PDB entry 3OAA | X-ray diffraction, 3.26 A resolution | chains B and F of the 8 polymer chains in the assembly

Chain B:
Protein: ATP synthase subunit alpha
Organism: Escherichia coli DH1
Notes: EC 3.6.3.14
Reference sequence: C9QXA2 (C9QXA2_ECOD1); residues 1-513 here = UniProt positions 1-513
Amino-acid sequence (513 residues; each row starts with the number of its first residue):
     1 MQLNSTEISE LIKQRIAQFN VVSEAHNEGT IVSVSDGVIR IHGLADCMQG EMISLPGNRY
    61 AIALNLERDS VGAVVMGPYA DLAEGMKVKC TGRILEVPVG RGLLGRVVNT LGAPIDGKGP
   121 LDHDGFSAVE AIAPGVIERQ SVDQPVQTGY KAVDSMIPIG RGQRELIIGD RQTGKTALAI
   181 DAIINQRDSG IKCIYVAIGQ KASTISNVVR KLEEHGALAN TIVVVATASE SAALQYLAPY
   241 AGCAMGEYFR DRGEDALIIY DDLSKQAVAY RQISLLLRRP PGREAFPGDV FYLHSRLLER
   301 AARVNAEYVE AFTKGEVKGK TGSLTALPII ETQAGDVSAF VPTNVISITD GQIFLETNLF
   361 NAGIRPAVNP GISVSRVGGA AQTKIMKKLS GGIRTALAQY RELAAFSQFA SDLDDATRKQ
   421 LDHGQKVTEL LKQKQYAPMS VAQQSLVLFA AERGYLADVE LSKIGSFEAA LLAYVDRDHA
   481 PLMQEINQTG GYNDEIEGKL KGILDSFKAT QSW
Not modelled in the structure: 1-25, 512-513
Bound ions: Mg2+: Thr-176 (together with AMP-PNP)
Small-molecule neighbours: AMP-PNP (ANP; phosphoaminophosphonic acid-adenylate ester): Tyr-150, Asp-170, Arg-171, Gln-172, Thr-173, Gly-174, Lys-175, Thr-176, Ala-177, Gln-200, Glu-331, Phe-360, Arg-365, Pro-366, Gln-433, Lys-434, Gln-435

Chain F:
Protein: ATP synthase subunit beta
Organism: Escherichia coli DH1
Notes: EC 3.6.3.14
Reference sequence: C9QXA4 (C9QXA4_ECOD1); residues 1-459 here correspond to UniProt positions 2-460 (UniProt number = residue number + 1)
Amino-acid sequence (459 residues; numbered 1 to 459; the number before each row is that of its first residue):
     1 ATGKIVQVIG AVVDVEFPQD AVPRVYDALE VQNGNERLVL EVQQQLGGGI VRTIAMGSSD
    61 GLRRGLDVKD LEHPIEVPVG EATLGRIMNV LGEPVDMKGE IGEEERWAIH RAAPSYEELS
   121 NSQELLETGI KVIDLMCPFA KGGKVGLFGG AGVGKTVNMM ELIRNIAIEH SGYSVFAGVG
   181 ERTREGNDFY HEMTDSNVID KVSLVYGQMN EPPGNRLRVA LTGLTMAEKF RDEGRDVLLF
   241 VDNIYRYTLA GTEVSALLGR MPSAVGYQPT LAEEMGVLQE RITSTKTGSI TSVQAVYVPA
   301 DDLTDPSPAT TFAHLDATVV LSRQIASLGI YPAVDPLDST SRQLDPLVVG QEHYDTARGV
   361 QSILQRYQEL KDIIAILGMD ELSEEDKLVV ARARKIQRFL SQPFFVAEVF TGSPGKYVSL
   421 KDTIRGFKGI MEGEYDHLPE QAFYMVGSIE EAVEKAKKL
Not modelled in the structure: 1
Construct notes: engineered mutation Glu-81 (Lys82 in C9QXA4)
Small-molecule neighbours: AMP-PNP (ANP; phosphoaminophosphonic acid-adenylate ester): Ser-341, Arg-342, Tyr-354, Arg-358

Chain B / chain F interface:
Contacting residue pairs (96):
  Gly-43(B) with Arg-64(F), hydrogen bond (backbone-side chain)
  Leu-44(B) with Arg-64(F), hydrogen bond (backbone-side chain)
  Ala-45(B) with Arg-64(F)
  Asp-46(B) with Arg-63(F), hydrogen bond (backbone-side chain)
  Cys-47(B) with Arg-63(F); Arg-64(F)
  Met-48(B) with Gly-61(F); Leu-62(F); Arg-63(F), hydrogen bond
  Gln-49(B) with Val-8(F); Ile-9(F); Gly-10(F); Ser-59(F); Asp-60(F); Gly-61(F), hydrogen bond (backbone-backbone); Leu-62(F), hydrogen bond (backbone-backbone)
  Gly-50(B) with Asp-60(F)
  Asn-65(B) with Val-8(F); Ile-9(F)
  Leu-66(B) with Gln-7(F); Val-8(F), hydrogen bond (backbone-backbone); Ile-9(F); Leu-62(F); Arg-64(F)
  Glu-67(B) with Gln-7(F); Arg-64(F), hydrogen bond (backbone-side chain)
  Arg-68(B) with Val-6(F); Gln-7(F)
  Asp-69(B) with Arg-64(F)
  Val-71(B) with Arg-64(F)
  Ile-132(B) with Asn-210(F); Glu-211(F)
  Ala-133(B) with Asn-210(F), hydrogen bond (backbone-side chain)
  Val-136(B) with Asn-187(F); Tyr-206(F), hydrophobic; Gln-208(F)
  Ile-137(B) with Val-95(F); Asp-96(F); Met-97(F); Tyr-190(F), hydrophobic
  Arg-139(B) with Thr-183(F), hydrogen bond; Asn-187(F)
  Gln-140(B) with Asn-187(F); His-191(F)
  Ser-141(B) with Asn-187(F); Asp-188(F), hydrogen bond
  Arg-164(B) with Arg-182(F); Met-209(F)
  Pro-280(B) with Ala-256(F)
  Pro-281(B) with Gly-266(F)
  Gly-282(B) with Val-265(F)
  Arg-283(B) with Pro-299(F), hydrogen bond (side chain-backbone); Ala-300(F); Asp-302(F), salt bridge; Asp-305(F), salt bridge
  Gly-288(B) with Leu-249(F)
  Asp-289(B) with Glu-253(F)
  Phe-291(B) with Arg-246(F)
  Tyr-292(B) with Glu-211(F); Pro-212(F); Arg-216(F); Glu-253(F)
  Ser-295(B) with Met-209(F), hydrogen bond (side chain-backbone)
  Glu-299(B) with Arg-182(F); Thr-183(F), hydrogen bond (side chain-backbone); Met-209(F); Asn-210(F)
  Val-337(B) with Arg-323(F)
  Ser-338(B) with Ala-300(F); Asp-301(F)
  Thr-343(B) with Ala-151(F); Tyr-297(F); Ala-300(F)
  Asn-344(B) with Tyr-297(F), hydrogen bond
  Ile-346(B) with Ala-151(F), hydrophobic; Gly-152(F); Arg-182(F)
  Ser-347(B) with Ala-151(F); Arg-182(F), hydrogen bond (backbone-side chain); Arg-246(F); Tyr-297(F)
  Ile-348(B) with Arg-182(F), hydrogen bond (backbone-side chain); Met-209(F), hydrophobic
  Thr-349(B) with Arg-182(F), hydrogen bond (backbone-side chain)
  Asp-350(B) with Arg-184(F), salt bridge
  Val-374(B) with Phe-410(F), hydrophobic
  Ser-375(B) with Phe-410(F)
  Arg-376(B) with Arg-182(F); Phe-410(F)
  Val-377(B) with Val-409(F)
  Gly-378(B) with Val-409(F); Phe-410(F)
  Gly-379(B) with Val-409(F), hydrogen bond (backbone-backbone)
  Lys-387(B) with Val-409(F)
  Gln-399(B) with Gln-441(F)
  Glu-402(B) with Gln-441(F)
Other interface residues (no listed pair), chain B (58 interface residues in all): Leu-64, Glu-130, Val-142, Gly-162, Arg-296, Ala-339, Phe-340, Gly-371
Other interface residues (no listed pair), chain F (53 interface residues in all): Ile-87, Val-157, Glu-181, Gly-186, Pro-213, Ala-326, Tyr-331

Overview:
The interface between chain B and chain F involves 58 residues on one side and 53 on the other, with 19
hydrogen bonds and 3 salt bridges. Polar pairs include Arg-283(B)/Asp-302(F), Arg-283(B)/Asp-305(F) and
Asp-350(B)/Arg-184(F). Chain B binds AMP-PNP. Chain F binds AMP-PNP.
Here chain B is ATP synthase subunit alpha and chain F is ATP synthase subunit beta, both from Escherichia
coli DH1. Entry 3OAA (Structure of the E.coli F1-ATP synthase inhibited by subunit Epsilon) was determined by
X-ray diffraction.
